5MGX - chains A and F; structure by X-ray diffraction, 2.18 A resolution.

Chain A:
Name: yeast HSP90 C-terminus
Chain sequence (8 residues; each row starts with the number of its first residue):
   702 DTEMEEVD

Chain F:
Name: Peptidyl-prolyl cis-trans isomerase FKBP8
Organism: Homo sapiens
Notes: EC 5.2.1.8
UniProtKB: Q14318 (FKBP8_HUMAN); residue numbers follow UniProt; this construct covers 91-380
Chain sequence (290 residues; row label = number of the first residue in the row):
    91 EEWLDILGNGLLRKKTLVPGPPGSSRPVKGQVVTVHLQTSLENGTRVQEE
   141 PELVFTLGDCDVIQALDLSVPLMDVGETAMVTADSKYCYGPQGRSPYIPP
   191 HAALCLEVTLKTAVDGPDLEMLTGQERVALANRKRECGNAHYQRADFVLA
   241 ANSYDLAIKAITSSAKVDMTFEEEAQLLQLKVKCLNNLAASQLKLDHYRA
   291 ALRSCSLVLEHQPDNIKALFRKGKVLAQQGEYSEAIPILRAALKLEPSNK
   341 TIHAELSKLVKKHAAQRSTETALYRKMLGNPSRLPAKCPG
Unresolved in the structure: 356-380
UniProt features mapped onto this chain:
  - binding site (Ca(2+)): Asp149, Asp151
  - modified residue: Ser296 (Phosphoserine)
  - cross-link (Glycyl lysine isopeptide (Lys-Gly)): Lys249 (interchain with G-Cter in ubiquitin), Lys271 (interchain with G-Cter in ubiquitin), Lys273 (interchain with G-Cter in ubiquitin), Lys284 (interchain with G-Cter in ubiquitin), Lys307 (interchain with G-Cter in ubiquitin), Lys314 (interchain with G-Cter in ubiquitin), Lys334 (interchain with G-Cter in ubiquitin), Lys340 (interchain with G-Cter in ubiquitin), Lys348 (interchain with G-Cter in ubiquitin), Lys351 (interchain with G-Cter in ubiquitin), Lys352 (interchain with G-Cter in ubiquitin)

Chain A / chain F interface:
Residue-residue contacts (25; chain A residue first):
  Asp702(A) - Glu336(F)
  Asp702(A) - Asn339(F)
  Thr703(A) - Ile306(F)
  Thr703(A) - Lys307(F)
  Thr703(A) - Glu336(F)  hydrogen bond
  Thr703(A) - Asn339(F)  hydrogen bond (backbone-side chain)
  Glu704(A) - Lys307(F)
  Met705(A) - Ile306(F)  hydrophobic
  Met705(A) - Phe310(F)  hydrophobic
  Met705(A) - Asn339(F)
  Glu706(A) - Tyr232(F)  hydrogen bond (backbone-side chain)
  Glu706(A) - Lys284(F)  salt bridge
  Glu706(A) - Arg311(F)
  Glu706(A) - Lys314(F)  salt bridge
  Glu707(A) - Lys307(F)  hydrogen bond (backbone-side chain)
  Glu707(A) - Arg311(F)  hydrogen bond (backbone-side chain)
  Val708(A) - Asn229(F)
  Val708(A) - Tyr232(F)  hydrophobic
  Val708(A) - Gln233(F)
  Val708(A) - Tyr244(F)
  Val708(A) - Asn277(F)
  Asp709(A) - Arg225(F)  hydrogen bond (backbone-side chain)
  Asp709(A) - Asn229(F)  hydrogen bond (backbone-side chain)
  Asp709(A) - Asn277(F)  hydrogen bond (backbone-side chain)
  Asp709(A) - Lys307(F)  salt bridge
Interface residues without a listed pair, chain F (17 interface residues in all): Lys273, Thr341, Ile342
Interface features reported in the paper:
  - specific contacts: Arg225(F)-Asp709(A), Asn229(F)-Asp709(A) (hydrogen bond), Asn229(F)-Val708(A) (hydrophobic contact), Asn277(F)-Asp709(A) (hydrogen bond), Asn277(F)-Val708(A) (hydrophobic contact), Arg311(F)-Glu707(A) (backbone contact)
  - interface residues, chain F: Arg225(F), Asn229(F), Tyr232(F), Asn277(F), Arg311(F)
  - hot spots on chain F (mutagenesis) - K307E: abolished binding to C-terminal domain of yeast Hsp90

In short:
8 residues of chain A face 17 of chain F across their interface, with 8 hydrogen bonds and 3 salt bridges.
Polar contacts include Glu706(A)-Lys284(F), Glu706(A)-Lys314(F) and Asp709(A)-Lys307(F). The paper describes a
contact between Arg225(F) and Asp709(A); hydrogen bonds between Asn229(F) and Asp709(A) and Asn277(F) and
Asp709(A); hydrophobic contacts between Asn229(F) and Val708(A) and Asn277(F) and Val708(A). From the paper:
K307E of chain F abolishes binding to C-terminal domain of yeast Hsp90; interface residues Arg225(F),
Asn229(F) and Tyr232(F) among others.
Here chain A is yeast HSP90 C-terminus and chain F is Peptidyl-prolyl cis-trans isomerase FKBP8 (Homo
sapiens). Entry 5MGX (The structure of FKBP38 in complex with the MEEVD tetratricopeptide binding-motif of
Hsp90) was determined by X-ray diffraction.
